6WIH - chains B and C of the 4 polymer chains in the assembly; structure by X-ray diffraction, 1.90 A resolution.

[Chain B]
Protein: LYR motif-containing protein 4
Organism: Homo sapiens
UniProtKB: Q9HD34 (LYRM4_HUMAN); residue numbers follow UniProt; this construct covers 1-91
Chain sequence (91 residues; row label = number of the first residue in the row):
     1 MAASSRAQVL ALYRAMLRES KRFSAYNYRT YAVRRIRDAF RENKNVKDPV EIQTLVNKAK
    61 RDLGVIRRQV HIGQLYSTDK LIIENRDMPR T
Disordered / not traced: 1, 86-91
Differences from the reference sequence: variant Ala11 (Ser in Q9HD34)
Ligand contacts:
  - S-dodecanoyl-4'-phosphopantetheine (8Q1; S-[2-({N-[(2R)-2-hydroxy-3,3-dimethyl-4-(phosphonooxy)butanoyl]-beta-alanyl}amino)ethyl] dodecanethioate): Arg6, Val9, Leu10, Met16, Tyr31, Arg35, Ile36, Ala39, Phe40, Asn43, Lys44, Val46, Ile52, Leu55, Val56, Ala59, Asp62, Ile66
  - EDT ({[-(bis-carboxymethyl-amino)-ethyl]-carboxymethyl-amino}-acetic acid): Lys21, Tyr26, Arg29, Thr30, Val33, Lys80, Ile83, Glu84

[Chain C]
Protein: Acyl carrier protein
Organism: Escherichia coli
UniProtKB: B7MJ81 (ACP_ECO45); residues 1-77 here correspond to UniProt positions 2-78 (UniProt number = residue number + 1)
Chain sequence (77 residues; each row starts with the number of its first residue):
     1 STIEERVKKI IGEQLGVKQE EVTNNASFVE DLGADSLDTV ELVMALEEEF DTEIPDEEAE
    61 KITTVQAAID YINGHQA
Disordered / not traced: 1, 77
Covalently attached groups: S-dodecanoyl-4'-phosphopantetheine (8Q1) linked to Ser36
Curated features (UniProtKB/Swiss-Prot):
  - modified residue: Ser36 (O-(pantetheine 4'-phosphoryl)serine)

[Chain B / chain C interface]
Pairs across the interface (20):
  Arg6(B) with Ser36(C)
  Leu10(B) with Ser36(C)
  Tyr13(B) with Leu37(C); Val40(C), hydrophobic; Glu41(C), hydrogen bond
  Arg14(B) with Met44(C); Glu47(C), salt bridge; Ile54(C), hydrogen bond (side chain-backbone); Asp56(C), salt bridge
  Leu17(B) with Met44(C), hydrophobic
  Arg18(B) with Met44(C); Glu47(C), salt bridge
  Lys21(B) with Met44(C)
  Arg37(B) with Glu41(C), salt bridge
  Phe40(B) with Leu37(C)
  Arg41(B) with Asp35(C), salt bridge; Leu37(C); Asp38(C), salt bridge; Glu41(C), salt bridge
  Lys44(B) with Asp35(C), salt bridge
Other interface residues (no listed pair), chain C (11 interface residues in all): Val43

[Overview]
Chain B and chain C each contribute 11 residues to their interface, with 2 hydrogen bonds and 8 salt bridges.
Among the polar pairs are Arg14(B)-Glu47(C), Arg14(B)-Asp56(C) and Arg18(B)-Glu47(C). Ligands of chain B:
compound EDT and S-dodecanoyl-4'-phosphopantetheine. Covalently linked S-dodecanoyl-4'-phosphopantetheine: at
Ser36(C).
Here chain B is LYR motif-containing protein 4 (Homo sapiens) and chain C is Acyl carrier protein (Escherichia
coli). Entry 6WIH (N-terminal mutation of ISCU2 (L35H36) traps Nfs1 Cys loop in the active site of ISCU2
without ...) was determined by X-ray diffraction.
